PDB entry 2YA2 | X-ray diffraction, 2.37 A resolution | chain A

[Chain A]
Molecule: Putative alkaline amylopullulanase
Organism: Streptococcus pneumoniae
Notes: fragment: catalytic domain, residues 436-1143
Reference sequence: Q97SQ7 (Q97SQ7_STRPN); residues -19 to 688 here correspond to UniProt positions 436-1143 (UniProt number = residue number + 455)
Sequence (708 residues; row label = number of the first residue in the row; numbers below 1 keep their minus sign (Thr-19 is residue -19)):
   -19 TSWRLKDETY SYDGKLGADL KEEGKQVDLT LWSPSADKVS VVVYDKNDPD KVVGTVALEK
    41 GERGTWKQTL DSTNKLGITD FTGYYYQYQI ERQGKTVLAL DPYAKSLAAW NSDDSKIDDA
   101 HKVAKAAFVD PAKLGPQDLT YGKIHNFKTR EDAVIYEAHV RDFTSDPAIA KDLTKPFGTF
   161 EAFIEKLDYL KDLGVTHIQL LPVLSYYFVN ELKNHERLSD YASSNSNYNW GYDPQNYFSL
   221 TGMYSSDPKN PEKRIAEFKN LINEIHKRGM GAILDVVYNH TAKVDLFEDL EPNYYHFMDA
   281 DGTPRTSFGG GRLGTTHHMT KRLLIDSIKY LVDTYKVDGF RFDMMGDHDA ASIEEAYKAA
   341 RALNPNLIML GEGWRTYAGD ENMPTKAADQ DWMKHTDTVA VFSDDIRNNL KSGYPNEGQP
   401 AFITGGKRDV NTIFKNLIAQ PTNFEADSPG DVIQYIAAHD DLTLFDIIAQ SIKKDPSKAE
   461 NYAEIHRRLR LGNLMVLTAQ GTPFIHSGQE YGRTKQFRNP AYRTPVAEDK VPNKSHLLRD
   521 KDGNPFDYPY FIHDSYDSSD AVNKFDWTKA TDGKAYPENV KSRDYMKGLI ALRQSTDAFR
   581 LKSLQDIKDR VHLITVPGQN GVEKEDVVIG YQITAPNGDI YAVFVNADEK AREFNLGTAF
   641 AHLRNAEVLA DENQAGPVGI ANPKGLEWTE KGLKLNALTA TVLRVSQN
Construct notes: conflict Asp441 (Asn896 in Q97SQ7), Asn499 (Asp954 in Q97SQ7), Arg503 (Lys958 in Q97SQ7)
Metal / ion sites: Ca2+: Met373, Thr376, Asp377, Asp427, Asp431

[Summary]
Met373, Thr376, Asp377, Asp427 and Asp431 form the Ca2+ site.
Chain A is Putative alkaline amylopullulanase (Streptococcus pneumoniae); the structure, Catalytic Module of
the Multi-modular glycogen-degrading pneumococcal virulence factor SpuA in complex with an inhibitor, was
determined by X-ray diffraction, deposited together with 2YA0 and 2YA1.
